6IPU - chains F and I of the 10 polymer chains in the assembly; structure by X-ray diffraction, 1.99 A resolution.

Chain F:
Protein: Histone H4
Organism: Homo sapiens
UniProtKB: P62805 (H4_HUMAN); residues 16-102 here correspond to UniProt positions 17-103 (UniProt number = residue number + 1)
Chain sequence (87 residues; numbered 16 to 102; the number before each row is that of its first residue):
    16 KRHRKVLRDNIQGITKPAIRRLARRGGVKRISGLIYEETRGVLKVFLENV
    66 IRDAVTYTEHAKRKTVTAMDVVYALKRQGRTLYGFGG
Swiss-Prot annotation at these positions:
  - DNA-binding region: Lys16 to Lys20
  - modified residue: Lys16 (N6-(2-hydroxyisobutyryl)lysine), Lys20 (N6,N6,N6-trimethyllysine), Lys31 (N6-(2-hydroxyisobutyryl)lysine), Lys44 (N6-(2-hydroxyisobutyryl)lysine), Ser47 (Phosphoserine), Tyr51 (Phosphotyrosine), Lys59 (N6-(2-hydroxyisobutyryl)lysine), Lys77 (N6-(2-hydroxyisobutyryl)lysine), Lys79 (N6-(2-hydroxyisobutyryl)lysine), Thr80 (Phosphothreonine), Tyr88 (Phosphotyrosine), Lys91 (N6-(2-hydroxyisobutyryl)lysine)
  - cross-link (Glycyl lysine isopeptide (Lys-Gly)): Lys20 (interchain with G-Cter in SUMO2), Lys31 (interchain with G-Cter in SUMO2), Lys59 (interchain with G-Cter in SUMO2), Lys79 (interchain with G-Cter in SUMO2), Lys91 (interchain with G-Cter in SUMO2)

Chain I:
Molecule: 145-nt DNA strand
Organism: Homo sapiens
Sequence (145 nucleotides; row label = number of the first residue in the row; numbers below 1 keep their minus sign (DA-72 is residue -72)):
   -72 ATCAATATCCACCTGCAGATACTACCAAAAGTGTATTTGGAAACTGCTCC
   -22 ATCAAAAGGCATGTTCAGCTGAATCAGCTGAACATGCCTTTTGATGGAGC
    28 AGTTTCCAAATACACTTTTGGTAGTATCTGCAGGTGGATATTGAT

How chain F and chain I interact:
Contacting residue pairs - 12 pairs, chain F then chain I:
  Arg35(F) with DA8(I), salt bridge to the phosphate
  Arg45(F) with DT6(I), base contact; DG7(I), hydrogen bond to the sugar; DA8(I), phosphate contact
  Ile46(F) with DG7(I), sugar contact; DA8(I), hydrogen bond to the phosphate
  Ser47(F) with DG7(I), phosphate contact
  Gly48(F) with DG7(I), hydrogen bond to the phosphate
  Arg78(F) with DA28(I), phosphate contact
  Lys79(F) with DC27(I), phosphate contact; DA28(I), hydrogen bond to the phosphate
  Thr80(F) with DA28(I), hydrogen bond to the phosphate
Also at the interface, not in a pair above, chain F (12 interface residues in all): Arg39, Lys44, Tyr51, Lys77
Also at the interface, not in a pair above, chain I (6 interface residues in all): DA9

Overview:
Chain F and chain I form an interface of 12 and 6 residues respectively, with 5 hydrogen bonds and 1 salt
bridge. Polar pairs include Arg45(F)-DG7(I), Ile46(F)-DA8(I) and Gly48(F)-DG7(I). From UniProt: a DNA-binding
region on chain F.
Here chain F is Histone H4 and chain I is a 145-nt DNA strand, both from Homo sapiens. Entry 6IPU (Human
nucleosome core particle containing 145 bp of DNA) was determined by X-ray diffraction, deposited together
with 6JXD, 6K1I, 6K1J and 6K1K.
